Entry 9G8N (electron microscopy, 3.70 A resolution); this record covers chains A and I of the 13 polymer chains in the assembly.

# Chain A
Molecule: Helicase SKI2W
Source organism: Homo sapiens
Notes: EC 3.6.4.-
UniProt: Q15477 (SKIV2_HUMAN); numbering as in UniProt (aligned over 1-1246)
Amino-acid sequence (1246 residues; each row starts with the number of its first residue):
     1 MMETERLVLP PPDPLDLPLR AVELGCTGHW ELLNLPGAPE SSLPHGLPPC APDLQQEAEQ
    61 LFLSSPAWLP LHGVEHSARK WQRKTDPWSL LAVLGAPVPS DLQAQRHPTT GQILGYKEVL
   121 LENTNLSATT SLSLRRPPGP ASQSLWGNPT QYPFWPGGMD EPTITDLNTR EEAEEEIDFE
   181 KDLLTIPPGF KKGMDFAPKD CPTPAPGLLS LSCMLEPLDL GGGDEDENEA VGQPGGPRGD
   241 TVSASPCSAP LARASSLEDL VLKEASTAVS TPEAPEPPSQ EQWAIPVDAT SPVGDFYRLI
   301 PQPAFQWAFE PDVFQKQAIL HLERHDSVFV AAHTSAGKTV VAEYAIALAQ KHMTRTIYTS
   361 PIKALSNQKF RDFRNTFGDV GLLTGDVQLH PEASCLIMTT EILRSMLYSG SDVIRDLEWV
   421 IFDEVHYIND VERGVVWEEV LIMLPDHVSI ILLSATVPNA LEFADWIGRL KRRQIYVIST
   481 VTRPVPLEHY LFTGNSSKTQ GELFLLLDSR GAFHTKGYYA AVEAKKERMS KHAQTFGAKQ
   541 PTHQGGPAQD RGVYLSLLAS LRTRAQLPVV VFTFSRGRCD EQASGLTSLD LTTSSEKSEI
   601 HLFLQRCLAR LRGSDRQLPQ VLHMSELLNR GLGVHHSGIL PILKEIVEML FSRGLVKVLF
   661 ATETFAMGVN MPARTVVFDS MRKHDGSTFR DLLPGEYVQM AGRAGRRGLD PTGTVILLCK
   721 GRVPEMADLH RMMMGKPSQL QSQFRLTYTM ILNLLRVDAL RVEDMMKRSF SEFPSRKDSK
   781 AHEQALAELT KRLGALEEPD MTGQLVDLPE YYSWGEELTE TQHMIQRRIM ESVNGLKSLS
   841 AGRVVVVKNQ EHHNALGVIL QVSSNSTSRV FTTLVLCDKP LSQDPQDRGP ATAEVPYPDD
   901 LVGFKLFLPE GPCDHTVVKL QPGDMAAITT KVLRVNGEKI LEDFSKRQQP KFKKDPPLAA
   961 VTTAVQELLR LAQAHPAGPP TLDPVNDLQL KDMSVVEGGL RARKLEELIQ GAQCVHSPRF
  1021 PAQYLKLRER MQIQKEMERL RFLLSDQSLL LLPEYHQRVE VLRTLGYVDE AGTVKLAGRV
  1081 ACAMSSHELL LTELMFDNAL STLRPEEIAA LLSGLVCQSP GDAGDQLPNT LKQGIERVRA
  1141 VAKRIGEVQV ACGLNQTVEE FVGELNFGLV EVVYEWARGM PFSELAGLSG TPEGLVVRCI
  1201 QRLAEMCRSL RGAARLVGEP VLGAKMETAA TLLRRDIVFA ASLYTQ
Not modelled in the structure: 1-281, 530-545
Curated features (UniProtKB/Swiss-Prot):
  - motif: Asp423 to His426 (DEVH box)
  - binding site (ATP): Ala332 to Thr339
  - modified residue (Phosphoserine): Ser245, Ser256
  - natural variant: Leu183 (L183V: In a breast cancer sample), Val341 (V341G: In THES2), Met765 (M765I: In a colorectal cancer sample)
  - mutagenesis: Glu424 (E424Q: Abolished helicase activity)

# Chain I
Molecule: Exosome complex component RRP4
Source organism: Homo sapiens
UniProt: Q13868 (EXOS2_HUMAN); residues 1-293 here = UniProt positions 1-293
Amino-acid sequence (297 residues; row label = number of the first residue in the row; numbers below 1 keep their minus sign (Gly-3 is residue -3)):
    -3 GPDSMAMEMR LPVARKPLSE RLGRDTKKHL VVPGDTITTD TGFMRGHGTY MGEEKLIASV
    57 AGSVERVNKL ICVKALKTRY IGEVGDIVVG RITEVQQKRW KVETNSRLDS VLLLSSMNLP
   117 GGELRRRSAE DELAMRGFLQ EGDLISAEVQ AVFSDGAVSL HTRSLKYGKL GQGVLVQVSP
   177 SLVKRQKTHF HDLPCGASVI LGNNGFIWIY PTPEHKEEEA GGFIANLEPV SLADREVISR
   237 LRNCIISLVT QRMMLYDTSI LYCYEASLPH QIKDILKPEI MEEIVMETRQ RLLEQEG
Not modelled in the structure: -3 to 0, 213-216
Differences from the reference sequence: expression tag (-3 to 0)
Curated features (UniProtKB/Swiss-Prot):
  - modified residue: Ser124 (Phosphoserine)
  - natural variant: Gly30 (G30V: In SHRF), Gly198 (G198D: In SHRF)

# Interface between chain A and chain I
Residue-residue contacts (46; chain A residue first):
  Met353(A) - Arg122(I)
  Gly410(A) - Arg159(I)
  Ser411(A) - Arg159(I)
  Asp412(A) - Ser111(I)
  Asp412(A) - Arg159(I)
  Arg415(A) - Ser111(I)
  Arg415(A) - Met113(I)  hydrogen bond (side chain-backbone)
  Arg415(A) - Asn114(I)  hydrogen bond
  Arg415(A) - Leu120(I)
  Arg415(A) - Arg123(I)
  Arg415(A) - Thr158(I)
  Arg415(A) - Arg159(I)
  Asp416(A) - Arg122(I)
  Asp416(A) - Arg123(I)  hydrogen bond (side chain-backbone)
  Leu417(A) - Leu120(I)
  His447(A) - Leu120(I)
  Arg756(A) - Glu79(I)  salt bridge
  Arg756(A) - Val80(I)  hydrogen bond (side chain-backbone)
  Arg756(A) - Gly81(I)
  Arg756(A) - Arg181(I)
  Val757(A) - Glu144(I)
  Asp758(A) - Lys183(I)
  Ala1071(A) - Lys183(I)  hydrogen bond (backbone-side chain)
  Gly1072(A) - Lys183(I)
  Arg1079(A) - Glu79(I)  salt bridge
  Arg1079(A) - Arg181(I)
  Met1095(A) - Met40(I)
  Phe1096(A) - Met40(I)
  Phe1096(A) - Asn64(I)
  Phe1096(A) - Lys65(I)
  Asp1097(A) - Lys65(I)
  Asn1098(A) - Met40(I)
  Asn1098(A) - Lys65(I)
  Ser1101(A) - Met40(I)
  Arg1215(A) - His43(I)
  Arg1215(A) - Val148(I)
  Arg1215(A) - Phe149(I)  hydrogen bond (side chain-backbone)
  Arg1215(A) - Ser150(I)
  Leu1216(A) - His43(I)
  Val1217(A) - His43(I)  hydrogen bond (backbone-side chain)
  Val1217(A) - Leu66(I)  hydrophobic
  Gly1218(A) - Arg41(I)  hydrogen bond (backbone-side chain)
  Gly1218(A) - Gly42(I)
  Gly1218(A) - His43(I)
  Glu1219(A) - Arg41(I)
  Pro1220(A) - Arg41(I)
Interface residues without a listed pair, chain A (28 interface residues in all): His352, Glu418, Leu1076
Interface residues without a listed pair, chain I (26 interface residues in all): Val63, Ser112

# Summary
28 residues of chain A face 26 of chain I across their interface, with 8 hydrogen bonds and 2 salt bridges.
Among the polar pairs are Arg756(A)-Glu79(I), Arg1079(A)-Glu79(I) and Arg415(A)-Met113(I). Curated annotation
(UniProt) lists 8 ATP-binding residues and one mutagenesis site on chain A.
Chain A is Helicase SKI2W and chain I is Exosome complex component RRP4, both from Homo sapiens; the
structure, 80S-bound human Ski2-exosome complex, was determined by electron microscopy together with 9G8P,
9G8Q and 9G8R from the same study.
